4WQ5 - chains A and D; structure by X-ray diffraction, 2.33 A resolution.

[Chain A]
Name: tRNA N6-adenosine threonylcarbamoyltransferase
Source organism: Escherichia coli
Notes: EC 2.6.99.4
UniProt: P05852 (TSAD_ECOLI); residue numbers follow UniProt; this construct covers 1-337
Amino-acid sequence (343 residues; row label = number of the first residue in the row):
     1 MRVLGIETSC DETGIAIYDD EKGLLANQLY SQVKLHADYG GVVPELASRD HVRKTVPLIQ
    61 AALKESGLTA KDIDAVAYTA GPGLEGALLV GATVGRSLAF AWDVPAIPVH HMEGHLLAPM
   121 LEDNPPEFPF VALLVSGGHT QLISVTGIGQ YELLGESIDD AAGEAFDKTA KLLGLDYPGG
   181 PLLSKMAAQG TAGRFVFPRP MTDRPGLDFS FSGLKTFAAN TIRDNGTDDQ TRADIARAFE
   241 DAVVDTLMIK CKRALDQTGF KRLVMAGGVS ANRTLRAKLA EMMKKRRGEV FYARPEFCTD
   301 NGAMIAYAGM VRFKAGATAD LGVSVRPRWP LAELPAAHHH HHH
Disordered / not traced: 333-343
Differences from the reference sequence: engineered mutation E85 (Val in P05852); expression tag (338-343)
Metal / ion sites: Mg2+: D11, E12, D300 (together with ATP); Fe ion: H111, H115, D300 (together with ATP)
Ligand contacts: ATP (adenosine-5'-triphosphate): H111, M112, H115, S136, G137, G138, H139, G163, E164, F166, D167, P178, G180, P181, S184, G267, G268, V269, A271, N272, C298, T299, D300

[Chain D]
Name: tRNA threonylcarbamoyladenosine biosynthesis protein TsaB
Source organism: Escherichia coli
UniProt: P76256 (TSAB_ECOLI); residue numbers follow UniProt; this construct covers 1-231
Amino-acid sequence (237 residues; each row starts with the number of its first residue):
     1 MRILAIDTAT EACSVALWND GTVNAHFELC PREHTQRILP MVQDILTTSG TSLTDINALA
    61 YGRGPGSFTG VRIGIGIAQG LALGAELPMI GVSTLMTMAQ GAWRKNGATR VLAAIDARMG
   121 EVYWAEYQRD ENGIWHGEET EAVLKPEIVH ERMQQLSGEW VTVGTGWQAW PDLGKESGLV
   181 LRDGEVLLPA AEDMLPIACQ MFAEGKTVAV EHAEPVYLRN NVAWKKLPGK EHHHHHH
Disordered / not traced: 229-237
Differences from the reference sequence: expression tag (232-237)
Cystine bridges: C13-C30

[Chain A / chain D interface]
Pairs across the interface - 51 pairs, chain A then chain D:
  D38(A) - K226(D)
  D38(A) - L227(D)  hydrogen bond (backbone-backbone)
  Y39(A) - A223(D)  hydrophobic
  Y39(A) - W224(D)  hydrogen bond (backbone-side chain)
  Y39(A) - K225(D)
  Y39(A) - K226(D)
  V42(A) - W224(D)
  V43(A) - V222(D)
  V43(A) - W224(D)  hydrophobic
  E45(A) - F68(D)
  E45(A) - R72(D)  salt bridge
  E45(A) - V222(D)
  S48(A) - R72(D)
  R49(A) - F68(D)
  R49(A) - R72(D)
  R49(A) - Y217(D)
  R49(A) - R219(D)  hydrogen bond (side chain-backbone)
  R49(A) - N220(D)  hydrogen bond
  R49(A) - V222(D)
  V52(A) - R72(D)
  V56(A) - Q79(D)
  V56(A) - V210(D)  hydrophobic
  I59(A) - L83(D)  hydrophobic
  Q60(A) - V210(D)
  Q60(A) - E211(D)  hydrogen bond
  L89(A) - T35(D)
  L89(A) - T69(D)
  T93(A) - G76(D)
  T93(A) - I77(D)
  V94(A) - G76(D)
  V94(A) - G80(D)
  R96(A) - L39(D)
  S97(A) - L39(D)
  S97(A) - G76(D)
  S97(A) - I77(D)  hydrogen bond (side chain-backbone)
  S97(A) - G80(D)
  S97(A) - L81(D)
  L98(A) - G80(D)
  L98(A) - G84(D)
  F100(A) - Q43(D)
  F100(A) - L81(D)  hydrophobic
  A101(A) - L53(D)  hydrophobic
  A101(A) - G84(D)
  W102(A) - G84(D)
  L321(A) - L39(D)
  L321(A) - P40(D)
  G322(A) - T35(D)
  G322(A) - Q36(D)
  V323(A) - T35(D)  hydrogen bond (backbone-backbone)
  V323(A) - Q36(D)  hydrogen bond (backbone-side chain)
  S324(A) - Q36(D)
Other interface residues (no listed pair), chain A (30 interface residues in all): G40, G41, P44, L46, P57, V90
Other interface residues (no listed pair), chain D (33 interface residues in all): V42, L46, I73, I75, A85, P215

[Summary]
30 residues of chain A and 33 residues of chain D are in contact, with 8 hydrogen bonds and 1 salt bridge.
Polar pairs include E45(A)-R72(D), Y39(A)-W224(D) and R49(A)-R219(D). Bound to chain A: ATP. The Mg2+ site is
built by D11(A), E12(A) and D300(A).
Here chain A is tRNA N6-adenosine threonylcarbamoyltransferase and chain D is tRNA threonylcarbamoyladenosine
biosynthesis protein TsaB, both from Escherichia coli. Entry 4WQ5 (YgjD(V85E)-YeaZ heterodimer in complex with
ATP) was determined by X-ray diffraction (same publication as 4YDU and 4WQ4).
